PDB entry 9B1E | electron microscopy, 4.40 A resolution (low resolution: residue-level contacts below are approximate; hydrogen-bond / salt-bridge calls are withheld) | chains W and Y of the 21 polymer chains in the assembly

== Chain W ==
Protein: Histone H3
Source organism: Drosophila melanogaster
UniProt: P02299 (H3_DROME); residues 0-135 here correspond to UniProt positions 1-136 (UniProt number = residue number + 1)
Chain sequence (136 residues; numbered 0 to 135; the number before each row is that of its first residue; numbering starts at 0):
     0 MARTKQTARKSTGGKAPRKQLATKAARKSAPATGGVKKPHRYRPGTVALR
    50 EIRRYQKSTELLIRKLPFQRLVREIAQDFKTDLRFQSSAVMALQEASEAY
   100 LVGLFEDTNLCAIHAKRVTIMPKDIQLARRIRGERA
Not modelled in the structure: 0-37

== Chain Y ==
Molecule: 214-nt DNA strand
Sequence (214 nucleotides; row label = number of the first residue in the row; numbers below 1 keep their minus sign (DA-133 is residue -133)):
  -133 ATCGCATCGATCTTCACACCGAGTTCATCCCTTATGTGATGGACCCTATA
   -83 CGCGGCCGCCCTGGAGAATCCCGGTGCCGAGGCCGCTCAATTGGTCGTAG
   -33 CAAGCTCTAGCACCGCTTAAACGCACGTACGCGCTGTCCCCCGCGTTTTA
    17 ACCGCCAAGGGGATTACTCCCTAGTCTCCAGGCACGTGTCAGATATATAC
    67 ATCCTGTGCATGAT
Not modelled in the structure: -133 to -105, 77-80

== How chain W and chain Y interact ==
Pairs across the interface (21):
  Arg40(W) with DG9(Y); DC10(Y)
  Tyr41(W) with DA-67(Y); DA-66(Y); DG9(Y); DC10(Y)
  Arg42(W) with DG9(Y)
  Pro43(W) with DG9(Y)
  Gly44(W) with DC8(Y); DG9(Y)
  Thr45(W) with DG9(Y)
  Val46(W) with DG9(Y); DC10(Y)
  Ala47(W) with DG9(Y)
  Arg49(W) with DA-66(Y); DT-65(Y)
  Leu65(W) with DA17(Y)
  Pro66(W) with DA17(Y)
  Arg69(W) with DA16(Y); DA17(Y)
  Arg83(W) with DG28(Y)
Other interface residues (no listed pair), chain W (16 interface residues in all): His39, Lys56, Arg63
Other interface residues (no listed pair), chain Y (12 interface residues in all): DC-64, DC18, DG27

== In short ==
Chain W and chain Y form an interface of 16 and 12 residues respectively.
Here chain W is Histone H3 (Drosophila melanogaster) and chain Y is a 214-nt DNA strand. Entry 9B1E (Cryo-EM
structure of native SWR1 bound to nucleosome (composite structure)) was determined by electron microscopy,
deposited together with 9B1D.
